Entry 7NK7 (electron microscopy, 2.11 A resolution); this record covers chains E and G of the 7 polymer chains in the assembly.

[Chain E]
Name: ATP synthase subunit beta
Organism: Mycolicibacterium smegmatis (strain ATCC 700084 / mc(2)155)
Notes: EC 7.1.2.2
UniProtKB: A0R200 (ATPB_MYCS2); residue numbers follow UniProt; this construct covers 1-475
Sequence (475 residues; numbered 1 to 475; the number before each row is that of its first residue):
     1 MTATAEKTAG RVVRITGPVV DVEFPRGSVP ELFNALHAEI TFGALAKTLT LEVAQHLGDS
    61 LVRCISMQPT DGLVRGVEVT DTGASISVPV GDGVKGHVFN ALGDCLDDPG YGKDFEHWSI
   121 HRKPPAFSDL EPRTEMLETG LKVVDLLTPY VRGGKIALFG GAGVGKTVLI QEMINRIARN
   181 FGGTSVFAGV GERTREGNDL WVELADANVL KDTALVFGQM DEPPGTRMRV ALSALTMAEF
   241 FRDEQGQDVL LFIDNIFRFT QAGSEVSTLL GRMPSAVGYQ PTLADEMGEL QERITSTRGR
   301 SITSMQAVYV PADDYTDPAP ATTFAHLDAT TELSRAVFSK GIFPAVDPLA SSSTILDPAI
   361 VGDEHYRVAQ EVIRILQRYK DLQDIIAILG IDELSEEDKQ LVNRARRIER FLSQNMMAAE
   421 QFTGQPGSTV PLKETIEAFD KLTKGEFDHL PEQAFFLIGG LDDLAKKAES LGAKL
Unresolved in the structure: 1-7, 472-475
Small-molecule neighbours: ADP (adenosine-5'-diphosphate): Ala-162, Gly-163, Val-164, Gly-165, Lys-166, Thr-167, Val-168, Phe-338, Phe-343, Met-416, Ala-419, Phe-422

[Chain G]
Name: ATP synthase gamma chain
Organism: Mycobacterium smegmatis (strain ATCC 700084 / mc(2)155)
UniProtKB: A0R201 (ATPG_MYCS2); residues 1-307 here = UniProt positions 1-307
Sequence (307 residues; row label = number of the first residue in the row):
     1 MAATLRELRG RIRSAGSIKK ITKAQELIAT SRIAKAQARV EAARPYAAEI TNMLTELAGA
    61 SALDHPLLVE RKQPKRAGVL VVSSDRGLCG AYNANVLRRA EELFSLLRDE GKDPVLYVVG
   121 RKALGYFSFR QRTVVESWTG FSERPTYENA REIADTLVNA FMAGADDEGD DAGADGILGV
   181 DELHIVFTEF RSMLSQTAVA RRAAPMEVEY VGEVETGPRT LYSFEPDPET LFDALLPRYI
   241 ATRVYAALLE AAASESASRR RAMKSATDNA DDLIKALTLA ANRERQAQIT QEISEIVGGA
   301 NALAGSK
Unresolved in the structure: 1-2, 36-84, 95-255, 305-307

[Chain E / chain G interface]
Contacting residue pairs (20):
  Met-273(E) / Asn-301(G)
  Pro-274(E) / Ile-293(G)  hydrophobic
  Pro-274(E) / Val-297(G)
  Ala-276(E) / Thr-290(G)
  Val-277(E) / Gln-286(G)
  Val-277(E) / Ile-289(G)
  Val-277(E) / Thr-290(G)  hydrogen bond (backbone-side chain)
  Gly-278(E) / Ile-293(G)
  Ala-312(E) / Arg-285(G)
  Asp-314(E) / Asn-282(G)
  Asp-314(E) / Arg-285(G)  salt bridge
  Asp-314(E) / Gln-286(G)  hydrogen bond
  Thr-316(E) / Gln-286(G)  hydrogen bond
  Asp-317(E) / Arg-285(G)  salt bridge
  Asp-317(E) / Gln-286(G)
  Ile-385(E) / Leu-27(G)  hydrophobic
  Ile-388(E) / Leu-27(G)  hydrophobic
  Leu-389(E) / Leu-27(G)
  Leu-389(E) / Thr-30(G)
  Leu-389(E) / Ser-31(G)
Also at the interface, not in a pair above, chain E (15 interface residues in all): Pro-311, Pro-318, Asp-384

[Summary]
15 residues of chain E and 11 residues of chain G are in contact, with 3 hydrogen bonds and 2 salt bridges.
Polar contacts include Asp-314(E)/Arg-285(G), Asp-317(E)/Arg-285(G) and Val-277(E)/Thr-290(G). Chain E binds
ADP.
Here chain E is ATP synthase subunit beta (Mycolicibacterium smegmatis (strain ATCC 700084 / mc(2)155)) and
chain G is ATP synthase gamma chain (Mycobacterium smegmatis (strain ATCC 700084 / mc(2)155)). Entry 7NK7
(Mycobacterium smegmatis ATP synthase F1 state 1) was determined by electron microscopy (same publication as
7NJK, 7NJL, 7NJM, 7NJN, 7NJO, 7NJP and 20 further entries).
